Entry 4WRT (X-ray diffraction, 2.70 A resolution); this record covers chains R and A of the 5 polymer chains in the assembly.

Chain R:
Molecule: Influenza virus polymerase vRNA promoter 3' end
Sequence (18 nucleotides; row label = number of the first residue in the row):
     1 UAUACCUCUGCUUCUGCU
Not modelled in the structure: 1-3

Chain A:
Molecule: PA
Source organism: Influenza B virus
UniProtKB: Q5V8Z9 (Q5V8Z9_9INFB); residues 1-726 here = UniProt positions 1-726
Amino-acid sequence (751 residues; each row starts with the number of its first residue; numbers below 1 keep their minus sign (Gly-13 is residue -13)):
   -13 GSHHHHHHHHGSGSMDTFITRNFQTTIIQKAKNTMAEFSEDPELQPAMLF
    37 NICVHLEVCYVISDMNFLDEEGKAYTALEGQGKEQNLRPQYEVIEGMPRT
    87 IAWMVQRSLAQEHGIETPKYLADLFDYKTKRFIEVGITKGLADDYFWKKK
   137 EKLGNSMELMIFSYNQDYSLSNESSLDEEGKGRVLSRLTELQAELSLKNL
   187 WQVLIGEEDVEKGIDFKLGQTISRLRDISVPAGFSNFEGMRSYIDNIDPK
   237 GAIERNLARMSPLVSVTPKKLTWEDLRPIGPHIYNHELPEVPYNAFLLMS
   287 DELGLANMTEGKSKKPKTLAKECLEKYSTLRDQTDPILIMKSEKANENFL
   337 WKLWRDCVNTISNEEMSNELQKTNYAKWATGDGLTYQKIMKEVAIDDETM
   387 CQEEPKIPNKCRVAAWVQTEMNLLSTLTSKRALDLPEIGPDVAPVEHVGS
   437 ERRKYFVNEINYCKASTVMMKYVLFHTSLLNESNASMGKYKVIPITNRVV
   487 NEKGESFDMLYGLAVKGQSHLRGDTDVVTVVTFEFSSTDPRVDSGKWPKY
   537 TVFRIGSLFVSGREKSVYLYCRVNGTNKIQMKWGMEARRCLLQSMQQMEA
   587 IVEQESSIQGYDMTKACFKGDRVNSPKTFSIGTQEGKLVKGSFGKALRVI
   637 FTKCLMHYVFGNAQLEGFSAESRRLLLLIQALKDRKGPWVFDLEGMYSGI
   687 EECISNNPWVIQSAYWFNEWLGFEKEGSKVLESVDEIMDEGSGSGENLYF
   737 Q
Not modelled in the structure: -13 to -1, 64-71, 717-737
Construct notes: expression tag (-13 to 0, 727-737)

How chain R and chain A interact:
Residue-residue contacts (9):
  U9(R) - Arg508(A)  hydrogen bond to the base
  G10(R) - Met473(A)  base contact
  G10(R) - His506(A)  hydrogen bond to the base
  G10(R) - Leu507(A)  sugar contact
  G10(R) - Arg508(A)  sugar contact
  G10(R) - Lys564(A)  phosphate contact
  C11(R) - Arg508(A)  sugar contact
  C11(R) - Lys564(A)  salt bridge to the phosphate
  U12(R) - Arg508(A)  salt bridge to the phosphate
Other interface residues (no listed pair), chain R (6 interface residues in all): G16, U18
Other interface residues (no listed pair), chain A (7 interface residues in all): Lys377, Glu378

Overview:
The interface between chain R and chain A involves 6 residues on one side and 7 on the other, with 2 hydrogen
bonds and 2 salt bridges. Polar contacts include U9(R)-Arg508(A), G10(R)-His506(A) and C11(R)-Lys564(A).
Chain R is Influenza virus polymerase vRNA promoter 3' end and chain A is PA (Influenza B virus); the
structure, Crystal structure of Influenza B polymerase with bound vRNA promoter (form FluB2), was determined
by X-ray diffraction (same publication as 4WSA).
